Entry 7QG9 (electron microscopy, 3.45 A resolution); this record covers chains I and F of the 27 polymer chains in the assembly.

== Chain I ==
Name: Minor tail protein
Source organism: Escherichia phage T5
Reference sequence: Q6QGE3 (TAIL1_BPT5); numbering as in UniProt (aligned over 1-298)
Chain sequence (298 residues; each row starts with the number of its first residue):
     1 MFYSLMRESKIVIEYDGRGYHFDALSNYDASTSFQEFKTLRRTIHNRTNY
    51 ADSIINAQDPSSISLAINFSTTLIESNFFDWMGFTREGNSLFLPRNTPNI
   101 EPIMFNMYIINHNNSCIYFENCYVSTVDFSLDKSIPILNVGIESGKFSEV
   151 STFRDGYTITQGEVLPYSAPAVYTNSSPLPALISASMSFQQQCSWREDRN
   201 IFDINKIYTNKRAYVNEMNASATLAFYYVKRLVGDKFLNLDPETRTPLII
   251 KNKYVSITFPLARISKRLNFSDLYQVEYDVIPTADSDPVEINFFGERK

== Chain F ==
Name: Tail tube protein
Source organism: Escherichia phage T5
Reference sequence: Q6QGE2 (TUBE_BPT5); numbering as in UniProt (aligned over 1-464)
Chain sequence (464 residues; numbered 1 to 464; the number before each row is that of its first residue):
     1 MSLQLLRNTRIFVSTVKTGHNKTNTQEILVQDDISWGQDSNSTDITVNEA
    51 GPRPTRGSKRFNDSLNAAEWSFSTYILPYKDKNTSKQIVPDYMLWHALSS
   101 GRAINLEGTTGAHNNATNFMVNFKDNSYHELAMLHIYILTDKTWSYIDSC
   151 QINQAEVNVDIEDIGRVTWSGNGNQLIPLDEQPFDPDQIGIDDETYMTIQ
   201 GSYIKNKLTILKIKDMDTNKSYDIPITGGTFTINNNITYLTPNVMSRVTI
   251 PIGSFTGAFELTGSLTAYLNDKSLGSMELYKDLIKTLKVVNRFEIALVLG
   301 GEYDDERPAAILVAKQAHVNIPTIETDDVLGTSVEFKAIPSDLDAGDEGY
   351 LGFSSKYTRTTINNLIVNGDGATDAVTAITVKSAGNVTTLNRSATLQMSV
   401 EVTPSSARNKEVTWAITAGDAATINATGLLRADASKTGAVTVEATAKDGS
   451 GVKGTKVITVTAGG

== Interface between chain I and chain F ==
Pairs across the interface - 34 pairs, chain I then chain F:
  Tyr3(I) - Val47(F)  hydrophobic
  Tyr3(I) - Glu49(F)  hydrogen bond
  Tyr3(I) - Thr55(F)  hydrogen bond
  Leu5(I) - Ile45(F)  hydrophobic
  Leu5(I) - Phe61(F)  hydrophobic
  Met6(I) - Met245(F)
  Arg7(I) - Phe61(F)
  Arg7(I) - Asn62(F)
  Arg7(I) - Asp63(F)
  Arg7(I) - Met245(F)  hydrogen bond (side chain-backbone)
  Glu8(I) - Lys59(F)
  Glu8(I) - Phe61(F)
  Asp23(I) - Ser246(F)  hydrogen bond
  Asp23(I) - Arg247(F)  salt bridge
  Ala24(I) - Val244(F)  hydrophobic
  Ala24(I) - Arg247(F)
  Leu25(I) - Met245(F)  hydrogen bond (backbone-backbone)
  Ser26(I) - Asn243(F)  hydrogen bond (side chain-backbone)
  Ser26(I) - Met245(F)
  Asn68(I) - Pro242(F)
  Asn68(I) - Asn243(F)  hydrogen bond (side chain-backbone)
  Lys133(I) - Leu240(F)
  Lys133(I) - Phe255(F)
  Ile135(I) - Leu240(F)  hydrophobic
  Ile135(I) - Thr241(F)
  Ile135(I) - Pro242(F)
  Ile135(I) - Ile252(F)  hydrophobic
  Gly162(I) - Arg247(F)  hydrogen bond (backbone-side chain)
  Val164(I) - Pro242(F)  hydrophobic
  Val164(I) - Ile252(F)  hydrophobic
  Leu165(I) - Ile252(F)
  Pro166(I) - Ile252(F)  hydrophobic
  Tyr167(I) - Leu240(F)  hydrophobic
  Tyr167(I) - Ile252(F)
Also at the interface, not in a pair above, chain I (23 interface residues in all): Ser9, Asn27, Ser134, Gln161, Glu163, Ala169
Also at the interface, not in a pair above, chain F (21 interface residues in all): Thr43, His129, Ser254

== In short ==
23 residues of chain I face 21 of chain F across their interface, with 8 hydrogen bonds and 1 salt bridge.
Polar pairs include Asp23(I)-Arg247(F), Tyr3(I)-Glu49(F) and Tyr3(I)-Thr55(F).
Chain I is Minor tail protein and chain F is Tail tube protein, both from Escherichia phage T5; the structure,
Tail tip of siphophage T5 : common core proteins, was determined by electron microscopy, deposited together
with 7ZHJ, 7ZN2, 7ZN4, 7ZQB and 7ZQP.
